1BI4 - chains A and C of the 3 polymer chains in the assembly; structure by X-ray diffraction, 2.50 A resolution.

[Chain A (and C)]
Molecule: Integrase
From: Human immunodeficiency virus 1
Notes: fragment: catalytic core domain 50 - 212; chain C of this document is another copy of the same molecule, construct and numbering; everything in this record applies to it too
Reference sequence: P12497 (POL_HV1N5); residues 50-209 here correspond to UniProt positions 1196-1355 (UniProt number = residue number + 1146)
Sequence (160 residues; numbered 50 to 209; the number before each row is that of its first residue):
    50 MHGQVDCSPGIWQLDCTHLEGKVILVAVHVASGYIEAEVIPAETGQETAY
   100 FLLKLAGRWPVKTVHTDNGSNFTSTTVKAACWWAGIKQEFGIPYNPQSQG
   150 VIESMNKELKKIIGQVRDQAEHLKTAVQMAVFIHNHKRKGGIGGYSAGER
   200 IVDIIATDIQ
Not modelled in the structure: 50-56, 141-150, 209 (chain C: fully traced)
Sequence notes: engineered mutation His185 (Phe900 in P12497)

[Interface between chain A and chain C]
Contacting residue pairs - 8 pairs, chain A then chain C:
  Asn117(A) with Asn117(C)
  Thr124(A) with Tyr143(C); Gln148(C)
  Lys127(A) with Ile141(C); Tyr143(C)
  Ala128(A) with Tyr143(C)
  Trp131(A) with Tyr143(C)
  Phe139(A) with Asn117(C)
Interface residues without a listed pair, chain A (7 interface residues in all): Thr122
Interface residues without a listed pair, chain C (5 interface residues in all): Pro145

[Overview]
Chain A and chain C form an interface of 7 and 5 residues respectively.
Both chains are Integrase (Human immunodeficiency virus 1). Entry 1BI4 (Catalytic domain of HIV-1 integrase)
was determined by X-ray diffraction together with 1BHL and 1BL3 from the same study.
